Entry 3S3Z (X-ray diffraction, 1.75 A resolution); this record covers chain A.

[Chain A]
Protein: Tandem Cyanovirin-N Dimer CVN2L10
Organism: Nostoc ellipsosporum
UniProtKB: P81180 (CVN_NOSEL); the construct has insertions or renumbered stretches relative to UniProt, so the offset changes along the chain: 1-101 = UniProt 1-101; 112-212 = UniProt 1-101
Sequence (223 residues; numbered -10 to 212; the number before each row is that of its first residue; numbers below 1 keep their minus sign (Gly-10 is residue -10)):
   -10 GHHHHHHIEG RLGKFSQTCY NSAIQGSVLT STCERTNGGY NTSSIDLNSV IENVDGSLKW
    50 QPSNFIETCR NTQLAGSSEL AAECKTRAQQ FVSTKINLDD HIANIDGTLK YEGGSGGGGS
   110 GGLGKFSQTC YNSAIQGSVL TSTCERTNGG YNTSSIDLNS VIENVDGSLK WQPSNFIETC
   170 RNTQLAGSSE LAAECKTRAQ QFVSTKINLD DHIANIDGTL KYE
Unresolved in the structure: -10 to -2, 104-212
Construct notes: expression tag (-10 to 0); linker (102-111)
Disulfide bonds: Cys8-Cys22, Cys58-Cys73

[Summary]
Chain A is Tandem Cyanovirin-N Dimer CVN2L10 (Nostoc ellipsosporum); the structure, Crystal Structure an
Tandem Cyanovirin-N Dimer, CVN2L10, was determined by X-ray diffraction (same publication as 3S3Y).
